Entry 7UTA (electron microscopy, 2.40 A resolution); this record covers chains C and G of the 8 polymer chains in the assembly.

[Chain C]
Molecule: Nitrogenase molybdenum-iron protein alpha chain
Organism: Azotobacter vinelandii DJ
Notes: EC 1.18.6.1
UniProtKB: P07328 (NIFD_AZOVI); residues 1-492 here = UniProt positions 1-492
Sequence (492 residues; numbered 1 to 492; the number before each row is that of its first residue):
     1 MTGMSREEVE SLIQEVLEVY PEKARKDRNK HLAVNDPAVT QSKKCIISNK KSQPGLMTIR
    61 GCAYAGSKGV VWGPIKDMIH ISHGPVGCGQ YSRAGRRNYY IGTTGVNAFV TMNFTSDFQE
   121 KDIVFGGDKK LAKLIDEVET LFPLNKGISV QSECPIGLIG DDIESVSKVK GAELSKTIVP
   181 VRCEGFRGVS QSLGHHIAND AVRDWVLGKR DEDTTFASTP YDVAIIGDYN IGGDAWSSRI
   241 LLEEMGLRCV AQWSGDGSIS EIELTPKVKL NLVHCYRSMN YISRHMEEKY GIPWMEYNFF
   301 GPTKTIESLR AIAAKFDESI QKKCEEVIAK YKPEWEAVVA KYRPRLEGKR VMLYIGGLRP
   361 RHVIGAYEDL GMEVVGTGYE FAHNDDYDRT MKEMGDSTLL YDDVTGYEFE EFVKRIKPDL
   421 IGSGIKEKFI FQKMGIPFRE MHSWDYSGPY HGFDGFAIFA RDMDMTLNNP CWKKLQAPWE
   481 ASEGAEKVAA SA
Not modelled in the structure: 1-5, 38-40, 481-492
UniProt features mapped onto this chain:
  - binding site ([8Fe-7S] cluster): C62, C88, C154
  - binding site ([7Fe-Mo-9S-C-homocitryl] cluster): C275, H442
  - mutagenesis: H195 (H195Q: No nitrogenase activity)
Metal / ion sites: fe(8)-S(7) cluster Fe: C62, C88, C154 (shared with 3 residues of chain D); Fe ion near C275 (its only coordinating residue here)
Residues lining bound ligands:
  - fe(8)-S(7) cluster (CLF): C62, Y64, P85, G87, C88, Y91, E153, C154, G185
  - 3-hydroxy-3-carboxy-adipic acid (HCA): V70, G95, R96, Q191, G424, I425, K426, H442
  - ICS (iron-sulfur-molybdenum cluster with interstitial carbon): V70, R96, H195, Y229, I231, C275, R277, S278, I355, G356, G357, L358, R359, F381, M441, H442

[Chain G]
Molecule: Nitrogenase iron protein gamma chain
Organism: Azotobacter vinelandii DJ
Notes: EC 1.18.6.1
UniProtKB: C1DGZ6 (C1DGZ6_AZOVD); residues 0-289 here correspond to UniProt positions 1-290 (UniProt number = residue number + 1)
Sequence (290 residues; row label = number of the first residue in the row; numbering starts at 0):
     0 MAMRQCAIYG KGGIGKSTTT QNLVAALAEM GKKVMIVGCD PKADSTRLIL HSKAQNTIME
    60 MAAEAGTVED LELEDVLKAG YGGVKCVESG GPEPGVGCAG RGVITAINFL EEEGAYEDDL
   120 DFVFYDVLGD VVCGGFAMPI RENKAQEIYI VCSGEMMAMY AANNISKGIV KYANSGSVRL
   180 GGLICNSRNT DREDELIIAL ANKLGTQMIH FVPRDNVVQR AEIRRMTVIE YDPKAKQADE
   240 YRALARKVVD NKLLVIPNPI TMDELEELLM EFGIMEVEDE SIVGKTAEEV
Not modelled in the structure: 0, 272-289
Metal / ion sites: Mg2+: S16 (together with ADP); 4Fe-4S cluster Fe: C97, C132 (shared with 2 residues of chain H)
Residues lining bound ligands:
  - beryllium (0BE): G12, K15, L127
  - ADP (adenosine-5'-diphosphate), molecule 1: K10, G11, G12, I13, G14, K15, S16, T17, N185, V211, P212, R213, D214, V217, Q218, E221, Q236, Y240
  - ADP, molecule 2: K10, E154, M155, M156, R187
  - 4Fe-4S cluster (SF4): C97, A98, G99, V131, C132

[Chain C / chain G interface]
Contacting residue pairs (20):
  K51(C) - G65(G)  hydrogen bond (side chain-backbone)
  D128(C) - K170(G)  salt bridge
  G157(C) - R100(G)  hydrogen bond (backbone-side chain)
  G157(C) - I103(G)
  I159(C) - G133(G)  hydrogen bond (backbone-backbone)
  I159(C) - G134(G)
  G160(C) - I103(G)
  G160(C) - G133(G)
  G160(C) - R140(G)  hydrogen bond (backbone-side chain)
  D161(C) - R140(G)  hydrogen bond (backbone-side chain)
  D162(C) - R140(G)
  D162(C) - E141(G)
  S165(C) - E141(G)
  S165(C) - S174(G)
  R182(C) - R140(G)
  E184(C) - R100(G)  salt bridge
  F186(C) - R100(G)
  R187(C) - R100(G)
  L193(C) - E68(G)
  H196(C) - E68(G)
Other interface residues (no listed pair), chain C (18 interface residues in all): L158, E164, K168, V189
Other interface residues (no listed pair), chain G (14 interface residues in all): A62, T66, C97, Y171

[Overview]
18 residues of chain C and 14 residues of chain G are in contact; the contacts include 5 hydrogen bonds and 2
salt bridges. Among the polar pairs are D128(C)-K170(G), E184(C)-R100(G) and K51(C)-G65(G). Chain C binds
3-hydroxy-3-carboxy-adipic acid, compound ICS and fe(8)-S(7) cluster.
Here chain C is Nitrogenase molybdenum-iron protein alpha chain and chain G is Nitrogenase iron protein gamma
chain, both from Azotobacter vinelandii DJ. Entry 7UTA (CryoEM structure of Azotobacter vinelandii nitrogenase
complex (2:1 FeP:MoFeP) inhibited by BeFx during catalytic N2 reduction) was determined by electron
microscopy, deposited together with 7UT6, 7UT7, 7UT8, 7UT9 and 8DPN.
